6YWY - chains A and R of the 85 polymer chains in the assembly; structure by electron microscopy, 3.05 A resolution.

[Chain A]
Molecule: 23S rRNA
Organism: Neurospora crassa
Sequence (3464 nucleotides; numbered 1 to 3464 plus 28 insertion-coded residues; 28 numbers in that range are skipped by the numbering (no residue carries them; nothing is unmodelled there); the number before each row is that of its first residue; a row labelled like 1655A-1655Z holds insertion residues (1655A, then the next letters in order)):
     1 AAAUGUAAUGGAUAUAAAGCUUAUGUUUAUAUAUAUAGACAUAUAUAAGU
    51 AUAUAAAGAGACUACUACCAAUAGCUACACUAUGUAUUAAGGAGAGUAUA
   101 ACUUAAUUUAUGUUUAUGAUUUUAUCAUACCCCUAAAAAUGACACCGAGG
   151 AGCAAGGGUCGGGUUAGCAUCCUGGUUCGUACACCUUGGUGACCUAGGCU
   201 AGUACCAGGUCCCCCUCUAAGGGACUUGUCCCCCUCUAAGGGACUUGCGU
   251 CGGUCCUAUCCUAGGCCGAAUAGGUGAAUAAAUACUUACGGACGGCCUUG
   301 GUCUGUCCUAGAGGUUAUCAACAUAUGAACUCUUAGAGAAAUUACUUAAU
   351 AAACGAAGUGAAUUGAAAUAUCUUAUUAACUUCAGGAAAAGAAAUCAAAC
   401 GAGAUUCUAUGAUUAGUGUGAACGAAAAUAGAGCAGCCUAUUAAAAUAAG
   451 UAAAAUGGCUUUAAAGCUGUUUGAAUAUUGUGGGGAACCUUCCUCAAAGG
   501 CUAAAUAUAAUACAUGAGUUACAGAGAAAAGUACCGUGAGGGAAAGCUUU
   551 GAAAUAGUAGUUUUAUAAGCAGCUCAAGCAAUAAGAAAGCGAGAGCGUAC
   601 CUUUUGCAUAAUGGGUCACCAAGUUAAUUUUAGAUGCGAGCGAAUUUAUU
   651 UAUGUUUUUACUGAUUAAACAAUAUAAUGAAUCAUAAUUAUUUUUGUAAC
   701 GAGUAUUAGUAUUAAAUCUUAAUUUAAUAUUAGUAUAAGUUUUCAGUAUG
   751 GCGGCUACAUAGCAUAAUCUAUGCAGCCAGCCAAUAAUUGGAUUUCCAAU
   801 CCAAUUUCGGUAAUAAAUAGAUGUGCAUAGUUAAACCGAUCAUUAAAAUA
   851 AUGAAUAGUGUCUAAAGUUAGACCCGAAGCCUGGUGAUCUUACUAUAGUC
   901 AGGACUAUAAAGGUCCGAACGGGUUAUCGUUGCAAAGAUAUCCGAAGAAC
   951 UAUGGUAAGCGAGUGAAAGACAACACUGACUAGGAUAGCUGGUUUUCUGC
  1001 GAAACCUAUAAUAGUAGGCAAUUUAAGUAACAUCUUAGUAGGUACAGAAC
  1051 UUAAUCUCAGACAAGAUGUAGAUUUUCAUACCUAUGUUUAGGUAUGAAAU
  1101 GCAUUUUUUUUUGUAUACAUCGGGGGAUCGUGAAGAUUUUAUCGGUGAGU
  1151 AUGUAGACUCGGAAUGACAAAGAUGAAUCUUGAAUAAUCAGACAUAGAAU
  1201 GAUAAGGUUGUAUGUCAAAAGGGAAACAGCCCAGAACAAGAGUUAAGGUU
  1251 CCAAAAUUAUUAUUAAGUGAAAUAAAGAAAGUUUUUAUAUAAGUCGACAA
  1301 GAAGAUGGGCUUGGAAGCAGCCAUAAUUUAAAGAUCUCGUAACAGAGCAC
  1351 UUGUUAAAUCUUAAAAGCAUCGAAAAUUUAACGGAUCUAAAUAAUAUACC
  1401 GAAACCUUGUCCAUAUGUAACAUUAGUAAUAAUAUGCUAUUAAUGUUAUU
  1451 UGAUGGGGUAGCAGAACGUUGAGUGAAUCUUAGAUUUUUUUUUUAUAACU
  1501 AAAUAUAGAUGAUAACUCAAGUGAGAAUGGUGACAUGAGUAACAAAAAAG
  1551 AGUUUAAGGUACCUAAAAGGUAUCUUAGAGUCUCGCCUAAAGCUUAUGGC
  1601 UACGUCAAGUAACGGCCUCUAAGUUUAUAAUCUGAAGAUUAUGACGAUGA
  1651 GAAAA
1655A-1655Z UAACGCGCAGAAGUGCGCUGCUUUGA
1656A-1656B UA
  1676 CUU
  1687 AUGGUACCAACAUUUAAAAGUGAAAAUUGUGCAGGAAGGAUCAGUAUCCU
  1737 UUCAUUCUUAUGUGGGGGAGUGGACAAAACUGAACAGAGUGUAUCUGAAC
  1787 ACAGAUGAGUCCACACCCCCCCCCAUGUAAUGAAUGAAUGACAAACCGUA
  1837 CCUAGAAUCUGAAACAAGUAAGCUAGUAGAGAAUACGAAGGCGUGAAUGA
  1887 GAUAACAAUCAUAAAGGAACUCGGCAAACUAACUACCGUAACUUAGGGAU
  1937 AAGGAGAGCUCAUUAGUCUCGAUUAAUACGAGUAAAAAGGAAGAAGCAUG
  1987 GAAUAUUGUUGUACGACUGUUUAAUUAAAACAAAGCACUUUGCAAAAAGA
  2037 CGAUAAGUCUAAGUAUUGAGUGUGAUUUCUGCCCGAUGCCGGCUGGUUAA
  2087 CGAAUUUUCUAAAUUGAAAAAAAAUUUGGUUUCAGAGGAACCCCCGGUUA
  2137 AUGGCGGCCUUAGCGUGAGGGUCCUAAGGUAGCGAAAUGCCUUGGCCGUU
  2187 AAAUGCGGUCUUGCAUGAAUGAUGUAACGAUACAACAGCUGUCUCUAUGA
  2237 UUGACUCAGUGAAAUUGGAAUAACUGUGCAGAUACAGUUUACCUCUAGUU
  2287 AGACGAGAAGACCCUAUGCAGCUUUACUGUUACUAAUUAUUGAAUACGAU
  2337 UCUGAAAAUUUCCAGUGUAAAAGGUAAUCGAUAAGAUAUAAUUGAAACAC
  2387 CUUUAUUUUUCUAUCGUAUUAUUAAACCUUAAAUUAAGGAACAAUUGUUA
  2437 GAAGACAGUUUAUGCGGGGCACAGGCCCCAUAAAGAGUAAAUGGGUGUGU
  2487 CUAAAAUUUAUAAAUUUAUGUUUGCAAUUUUUUAUAGUGAUUAUAUAUCA
  2537 AAUCAUCUUUAUGCUAUUCAUAGAGUGUAUUUAUUAUAUUCCUUGGGUAC
  2587 AGUAUAAAAAUUAUAUAUGUAUUAAUUUACAUAUAUUUUUUCUAAGAAAU
  2637 UAGGUAAGAUUUUGUUUAUAGAGAAAUUAGAUGUAAAAAAAAAAUCUUAU
  2687 GAGGGCGGUAUUUAAUAAUCCGCUUCUAAUAUUUUUUUGUAGUUAUUAUU
  2737 AUAAAUUUAAUAAUAAUCAUGUUUAUUACUUAAAAAGCUUAAUGGCUUAA
  2787 UCUUGCCUUACUGUUUGAUUAACAACAAAUCUUACAGUCGCGUAAGCGGG
  2837 GCAUAGGAUCACAAGAUACAAAAAGGAAAGAUCUUGGAUUUUUGGAAAAG
  2887 CUACGCUAGGGAUAACAGGCUAAUUUGCGCAAGAGUGUACAAAAUGAGUG
  2937 CGCGGUUUGGCACCUCGAUGUCGGCUUGACUAAUCCUCAUGGAUGCAGAA
  2987 ACUAUGUAGGGUACGACUGUUCGUCGAUUAAAAAGUUACAUGAGCUGGGU
  3037 UAAAUACGUCGUGAGACAGUAUGGUUUCUAUCUUCUAGAGGGAAUUAGAA
  3087 UAUAAUAAGGAUUAACCUUUGUACGAAAGGAACAUGGGGUACUAUUGUUA
  3137 UACCUAGUUGUAUAACAGUUUUAUUAACCUCUGGUUUACCUGUUGUUUAU
  3187 GUGCCUUAUAUUAAUUUCAUGUGUGAUGCUCCGCAAGGAUAUUACAGGGA
  3237 UGUUACCGUCACUUGAGUAAAUACAAUAGCAUAAGCAUGGCAGGAAAGCU
  3287 AAGUUAGUCAAAAAUAAGUGCUGAAAGCAUAUAGGCACGAAAUUUACCUU
  3337 AAGAUAUUUCUUAAAUAUACGUAAGAAAAUAUUACGUUAAUAGGCUUAGU
  3387 UUGUAAUAAUCUAGAGAUUUUAAGGAACUAAGUACUAAUUUUAUAAAAAA
  3437 CUGAAUGAUUAAUAUAUCUUACAUUUUC
Disordered / not traced: 1-4, 35-40, 121-309, 646-817, 1084-1089, 1433-1437, 1655A-1655Z, 1656A-1656B, 1687, 1728-1828, 1959-1963, 2493-2504, 2525-2528, 2561-2576, 2695-2703, 2738-2743, 3135-3148, 3194-3231, 3460-3464
Ion coordination: Mg2+ site 1 near A105 (its only coordinating residue here); Mg2+ site 2 near A312 (its only coordinating residue here); Mg2+ site 3 near A328 (its only coordinating residue here); Mg2+ site 4 near A335 (its only coordinating residue here); Mg2+ site 5: A335, G336; Mg2+ site 6 near A367 (its only coordinating residue here); Mg2+ site 7 near G411 (its only coordinating residue here); K+ site 1: A415, G416; Mg2+ site 8: A448, A497; Mg2+ site 9: A453, G466; Mg2+ site 10 near A453 (its only coordinating residue here); K+ site 2 near A465 (its only coordinating residue here); 105 more Mg2+ sites not listed; 31 more K+ sites not listed
Residues lining bound ligands:
  - NAD (nicotinamide-adenine-dinucleotide): A2755, G2757, U2759, U2760
  - spermine (SPM): U1249, U1250, C1251, A1270, A1271, C1382, G1383, G1384, U1392
What the authors report for this chain:
  - binding site for P-site-tRNA: G2453, G2454

[Chain R]
Protein: Related to 60s ribosomal protein L2 (Mitochondrial)
Organism: Neurospora crassa
UniProt: Q8X0Q2 (Q8X0Q2_NEUCS); residue numbers follow UniProt; this construct covers 1-447
Chain sequence (447 residues; row label = number of the first residue in the row):
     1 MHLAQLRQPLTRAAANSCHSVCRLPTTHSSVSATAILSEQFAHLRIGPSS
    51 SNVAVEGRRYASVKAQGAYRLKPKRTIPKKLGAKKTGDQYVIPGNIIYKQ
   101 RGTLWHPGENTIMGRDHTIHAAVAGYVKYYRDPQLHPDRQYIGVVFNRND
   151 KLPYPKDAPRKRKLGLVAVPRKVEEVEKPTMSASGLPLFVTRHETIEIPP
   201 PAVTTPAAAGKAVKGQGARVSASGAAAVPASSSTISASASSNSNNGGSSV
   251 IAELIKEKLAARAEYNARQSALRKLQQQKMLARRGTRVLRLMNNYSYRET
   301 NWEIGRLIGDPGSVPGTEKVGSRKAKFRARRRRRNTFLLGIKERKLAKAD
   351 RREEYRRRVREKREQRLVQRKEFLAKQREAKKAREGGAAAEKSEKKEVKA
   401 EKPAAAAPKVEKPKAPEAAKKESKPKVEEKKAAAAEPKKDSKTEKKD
Disordered / not traced: 1-66, 197-247, 367-447

[Interface between chain A and chain R]
Contacting residue pairs (194):
  A845(A) - Asn301(R)  sugar contact
  A846(A) - Met292(R)  phosphate contact
  A846(A) - Arg298(R)  salt bridge to the phosphate
  A846(A) - Thr300(R)  phosphate contact
  A846(A) - Asn301(R)  hydrogen bond to the phosphate
  A846(A) - Trp302(R)  stacking on the base
  U849(A) - Lys172(R)  base contact
  A850(A) - Lys172(R)  salt bridge to the phosphate
  A1008(A) - Arg75(R)  salt bridge to the phosphate
  G1038(A) - Asp88(R)  sugar contact
  U1039(A) - Thr86(R)  base contact
  U1039(A) - Gly87(R)  hydrogen bond to the sugar
  U1039(A) - Tyr129(R)  sugar contact
  A1040(A) - Ala83(R)  sugar contact
  A1040(A) - Tyr98(R)  phosphate contact
  A1040(A) - Trp105(R)  phosphate contact
  A1040(A) - Tyr129(R)  sugar contact
  G1041(A) - Tyr98(R)  hydrogen bond to the phosphate
  G1041(A) - Trp105(R)  hydrogen bond to the phosphate
  C1168(A) - Thr86(R)  hydrogen bond to the base
  C1168(A) - Gln89(R)  hydrogen bond to the sugar
  A1169(A) - Asp88(R)  sugar contact
  A1169(A) - Gln89(R)  sugar contact
  A1170(A) - Arg148(R)  hydrogen bond to the sugar
  A2105(A) - Arg192(R)  hydrogen bond to the phosphate
  A2106(A) - Arg192(R)  salt bridge to the phosphate
  A2106(A) - Arg287(R)  base contact
  A2106(A) - Leu289(R)  base contact
  A2106(A) - Tyr297(R)  base contact
  C2458(A) - Arg70(R)  hydrogen bond to the phosphate
  A2459(A) - Arg70(R)  salt bridge to the phosphate
  A2459(A) - Leu71(R)  sugar contact
  A2459(A) - Pro73(R)  sugar contact
  G2460(A) - Pro73(R)  sugar contact
  G2461(A) - Arg75(R)  salt bridge to the phosphate
  C2462(A) - Arg75(R)  salt bridge to the phosphate
  C2462(A) - Ile77(R)  phosphate contact
  C2463(A) - Thr76(R)  phosphate contact
  C2463(A) - Ile77(R)  hydrogen bond to the phosphate
  C2463(A) - Lys79(R)  phosphate contact
  C2464(A) - Lys74(R)  base contact
  C2464(A) - Thr76(R)  phosphate contact
  C2464(A) - Lys79(R)  salt bridge to the phosphate
  A2472(A) - Lys80(R)  phosphate contact
  A2472(A) - Leu81(R)  sugar contact
  G2473(A) - Pro78(R)  sugar contact
  G2473(A) - Lys80(R)  hydrogen bond to the phosphate
  U2474(A) - Pro78(R)  phosphate contact
  A2477(A) - Gly67(R)  hydrogen bond to the phosphate
  A2477(A) - Ala68(R)  base contact
  A2477(A) - Tyr69(R)  base contact
  A2477(A) - Leu71(R)  sugar contact
  U2478(A) - Gly67(R)  phosphate contact
  G2479(A) - Gly67(R)  phosphate contact
  G2479(A) - Ala68(R)  phosphate contact
  G2479(A) - Lys74(R)  base contact
  G2480(A) - Lys74(R)  hydrogen bond to the base
  G2481(A) - Lys72(R)  base contact
  G2481(A) - Lys74(R)  base contact
  U2505(A) - Ile255(R)  base contact
  U2505(A) - Lys258(R)  sugar contact
  U2505(A) - Leu259(R)  sugar contact
  G2506(A) - Lys258(R)  salt bridge to the phosphate
  G2506(A) - Arg262(R)  salt bridge to the phosphate
  G2506(A) - Lys324(R)  base contact
  G2506(A) - Phe327(R)  base contact
  G2506(A) - Arg328(R)  base contact
  G2506(A) - Arg331(R)  hydrogen bond to the phosphate
  U2507(A) - Lys324(R)  base contact
  C2535(A) - Lys258(R)  salt bridge to the phosphate
  C2535(A) - Tyr265(R)  sugar contact
  A2536(A) - Arg262(R)  salt bridge to the phosphate
  A2536(A) - Tyr265(R)  sugar contact
  A2537(A) - Ser322(R)  hydrogen bond to the phosphate
  A2537(A) - Lys324(R)  phosphate contact
  A2537(A) - Arg328(R)  salt bridge to the phosphate
  A2538(A) - Ser322(R)  phosphate contact
  A2538(A) - Arg323(R)  hydrogen bond to the phosphate
  A2538(A) - Lys324(R)  hydrogen bond to the phosphate
  U2539(A) - Arg323(R)  salt bridge to the phosphate
  U2539(A) - Lys324(R)  base contact
  C2540(A) - Arg323(R)  salt bridge to the phosphate
  C2540(A) - Lys324(R)  base contact
  C2540(A) - Phe327(R)  base contact
  A2541(A) - Arg323(R)  salt bridge to the phosphate
  A2541(A) - Phe327(R)  sugar contact
  A2541(A) - Arg330(R)  base contact
  C2543(A) - Arg330(R)  salt bridge to the phosphate
  U2544(A) - Arg331(R)  base contact
  U2544(A) - Arg334(R)  salt bridge to the phosphate
  U2545(A) - Leu338(R)  sugar contact
  U2545(A) - Lys342(R)  base contact
  U2546(A) - Lys342(R)  salt bridge to the phosphate
  U2548(A) - Lys342(R)  hydrogen bond to the base
  U2548(A) - Lys345(R)  base contact
  U2548(A) - Leu346(R)  sugar contact
  U2580(A) - Arg363(R)  hydrogen bond to the sugar
  G2581(A) - Arg356(R)  salt bridge to the phosphate
  G2582(A) - Arg356(R)  salt bridge to the phosphate
  G2582(A) - Arg360(R)  phosphate contact
  U2597(A) - Ile341(R)  sugar contact
  U2598(A) - Ile341(R)  sugar contact
  U2598(A) - Arg344(R)  hydrogen bond to the phosphate
  A2599(A) - Arg344(R)  salt bridge to the phosphate
  A2607(A) - Tyr355(R)  hydrogen bond to the sugar
  U2608(A) - Tyr355(R)  sugar contact
  U2608(A) - Arg358(R)  hydrogen bond to the phosphate
  U2608(A) - Lys362(R)  phosphate contact
  U2608(A) - Arg366(R)  salt bridge to the phosphate
  U2609(A) - Arg358(R)  salt bridge to the phosphate
  U2614(A) - Arg351(R)  salt bridge to the phosphate
  U2614(A) - Tyr355(R)  sugar contact
  A2615(A) - Lys348(R)  salt bridge to the phosphate
  A2615(A) - Arg351(R)  salt bridge to the phosphate
  A2615(A) - Arg352(R)  phosphate contact
  A2615(A) - Tyr355(R)  sugar contact
  C2616(A) - Lys348(R)  salt bridge to the phosphate
  C2616(A) - Arg352(R)  salt bridge to the phosphate
  U2625(A) - Arg334(R)  hydrogen bond to the sugar
  U2684(A) - Lys151(R)  salt bridge to the phosphate
  U2684(A) - Pro155(R)  sugar contact
  U2684(A) - Ala158(R)  sugar contact
  A2685(A) - Pro159(R)  sugar contact
  A2685(A) - Lys161(R)  salt bridge to the phosphate
  U2686(A) - Pro159(R)  sugar contact
  U2686(A) - Arg162(R)  base contact
  G2687(A) - Pro159(R)  phosphate contact
  A2715(A) - Asp157(R)  sugar contact
  U2716(A) - Asp157(R)  sugar contact
  G2780(A) - Arg101(R)  hydrogen bond to the sugar
  G2780(A) - Gly102(R)  base contact
  G2780(A) - Leu104(R)  sugar contact
  G2781(A) - Arg101(R)  sugar contact
  G2781(A) - Gly102(R)  sugar contact
  G2781(A) - Thr103(R)  hydrogen bond to the sugar
  G2781(A) - Leu104(R)  sugar contact
  C2782(A) - Thr103(R)  sugar contact
  U2783(A) - Arg139(R)  salt bridge to the phosphate
  U2784(A) - Leu135(R)  base contact
  U2784(A) - His136(R)  hydrogen bond to the base
  U2784(A) - Pro137(R)  base contact
  U2784(A) - Arg139(R)  sugar contact
  A2786(A) - Thr103(R)  hydrogen bond to the base
  A2786(A) - His117(R)  base contact
  G2803(A) - Ile92(R)  phosphate contact
  G2803(A) - Pro93(R)  hydrogen bond to the sugar
  G2803(A) - Gly94(R)  hydrogen bond to the base
  G2803(A) - Asn95(R)  hydrogen bond to the sugar
  G2803(A) - His120(R)  base contact
  A2804(A) - Ile92(R)  phosphate contact
  A2804(A) - Asn95(R)  phosphate contact
  A2804(A) - Ile96(R)  hydrogen bond to the sugar
  U2805(A) - Lys84(R)  phosphate contact
  U2805(A) - Ile96(R)  sugar contact
  U2805(A) - Lys99(R)  hydrogen bond to the sugar
  U2806(A) - Lys80(R)  salt bridge to the phosphate
  U2806(A) - Ala83(R)  base contact
  U2806(A) - Lys84(R)  salt bridge to the phosphate
  U2806(A) - Lys85(R)  base contact
  U2806(A) - Thr86(R)  base contact
  U2806(A) - Gln89(R)  hydrogen bond to the base
  A2808(A) - Lys80(R)  hydrogen bond to the phosphate
  C2809(A) - Ile77(R)  sugar contact
  C2809(A) - Pro78(R)  sugar contact
  C2809(A) - Lys80(R)  salt bridge to the phosphate
  U2816(A) - Arg115(R)  phosphate contact
  U2816(A) - Asp116(R)  sugar contact
  C2817(A) - Gly114(R)  phosphate contact
  C2817(A) - Arg115(R)  salt bridge to the phosphate
  C2817(A) - Asp116(R)  sugar contact
  C2817(A) - His120(R)  hydrogen bond to the sugar
  U2818(A) - Ile112(R)  phosphate contact
  U2818(A) - Gly114(R)  sugar contact
  U2818(A) - Arg115(R)  hydrogen bond to the phosphate
  U2818(A) - His120(R)  sugar contact
  U2819(A) - Ile112(R)  sugar contact
  G2823(A) - Arg306(R)  phosphate contact
  U2824(A) - Arg306(R)  salt bridge to the phosphate
  U2824(A) - Pro311(R)  phosphate contact
  C2825(A) - Pro311(R)  phosphate contact
  C2825(A) - Gly312(R)  hydrogen bond to the phosphate
  C2825(A) - Ser313(R)  hydrogen bond to the phosphate
  C2825(A) - Val314(R)  phosphate contact
  G2826(A) - Gly312(R)  phosphate contact
  G2837(A) - Arg115(R)  phosphate contact
  C2838(A) - His117(R)  hydrogen bond to the sugar
  A2839(A) - Arg101(R)  sugar contact
  A2839(A) - Arg115(R)  salt bridge to the phosphate
  A2839(A) - His117(R)  hydrogen bond to the sugar
  U2840(A) - Lys79(R)  hydrogen bond to the sugar
  U2840(A) - Arg101(R)  hydrogen bond to the sugar
  U2840(A) - Arg115(R)  salt bridge to the phosphate
  A2854(A) - Asn294(R)  sugar contact
  C2855(A) - Asn294(R)  hydrogen bond to the phosphate
Also at the interface, not in a pair above, chain A (95 interface residues in all): G2471, G2549, U2624, U2683, C2707, A2841
Also at the interface, not in a pair above, chain R (108 interface residues in all): His106, Thr118, Asn147, Ala261, Asn293, Lys319, Ala325, Phe337, Leu339, Val359

[Summary]
The interface between chain A and chain R involves 95 residues on one side and 108 on the other; the contacts
include 43 hydrogen bonds, 39 salt bridges and 1 aromatic stacking contact. Polar contacts include
C1168(A)-Thr86(R), G2480(A)-Lys74(R) and U2548(A)-Lys342(R). From the paper: a binding site for P-site-tRNA at
G2453(A) and G2454(A).
Here chain A is 23S rRNA and chain R is Related to 60s ribosomal protein L2 (Mitochondrial), both from
Neurospora crassa. Entry 6YWY (The structure of the mitoribosome from Neurospora crassa with bound tRNA at the
P-site) was determined by electron microscopy (same publication as 6YW5, 6YWE, 6YWS, 6YWV and 6YWX).
